Entry 4MCQ (X-ray diffraction, 2.00 A resolution); this record covers chain A.

Chain A:
Molecule: Glutamate carboxypeptidase 2
Source organism: Homo sapiens
Notes: EC 3.4.17.21; fragment: Glutamate carboxypeptidase II
UniProt: Q04609 (FOLH1_HUMAN); residues 44-750 here = UniProt positions 44-750
Chain sequence (757 residues; each row starts with the number of its first residue; numbers below 1 keep their minus sign (Met-6 is residue -6)):
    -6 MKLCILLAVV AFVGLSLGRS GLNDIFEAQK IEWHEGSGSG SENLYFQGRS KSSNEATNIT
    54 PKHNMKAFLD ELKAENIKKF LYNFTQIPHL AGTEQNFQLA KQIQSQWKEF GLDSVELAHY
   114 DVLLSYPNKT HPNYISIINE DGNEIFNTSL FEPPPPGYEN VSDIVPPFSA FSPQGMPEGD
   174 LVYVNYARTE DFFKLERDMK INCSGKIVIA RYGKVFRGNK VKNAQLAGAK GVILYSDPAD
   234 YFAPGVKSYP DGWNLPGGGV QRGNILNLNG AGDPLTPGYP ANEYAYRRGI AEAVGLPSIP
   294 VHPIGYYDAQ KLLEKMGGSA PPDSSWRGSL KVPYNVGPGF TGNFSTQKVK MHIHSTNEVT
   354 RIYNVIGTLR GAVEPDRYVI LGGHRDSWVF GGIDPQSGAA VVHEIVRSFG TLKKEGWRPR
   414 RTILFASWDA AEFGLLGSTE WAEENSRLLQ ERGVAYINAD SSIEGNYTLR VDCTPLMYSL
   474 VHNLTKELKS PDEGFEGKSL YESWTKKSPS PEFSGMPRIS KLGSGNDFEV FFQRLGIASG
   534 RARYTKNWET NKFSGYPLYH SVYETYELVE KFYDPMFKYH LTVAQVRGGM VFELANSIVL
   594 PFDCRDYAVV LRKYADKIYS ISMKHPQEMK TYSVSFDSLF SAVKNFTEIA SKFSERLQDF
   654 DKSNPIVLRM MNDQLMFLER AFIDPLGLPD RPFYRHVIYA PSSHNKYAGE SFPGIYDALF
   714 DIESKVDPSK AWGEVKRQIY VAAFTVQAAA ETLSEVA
Not modelled in the structure: -6 to 55, 654-655
Differences from the reference sequence: initiating methionine (-6); expression tag (-5 to 43); engineered mutation Ala424 (Glu in Q04609)
Curated features (UniProtKB/Swiss-Prot):
  - active site (Charge relay system): Ser628, Asp666, His689
  - binding site (substrate): Arg210, Asn257, Ser517, Gly518, Asn519, Arg534 to Arg536, Tyr552, His553, Lys699, Tyr700
  - binding site (Ca(2+)): Thr269, Tyr272, Glu433, Glu436
  - binding site (Zn(2+)): His377, Asp387, Glu425, Asp453, His553
  - glycosylation (N-linked (GlcNAc...) asparagine): Asn51, Asn76, Asn121, Asn140, Asn153, Asn195, Asn336, Asn459, Asn476, Asn638
  - natural variant: His475 (H475Y: Correlates with lower folate and higher homocysteine levels)
  - mutagenesis: Asn51 (N51A: Loss of glycosylation. Reduces enzyme activity), Asn76 (N76A: Loss of glycosylation. Reduces enzyme activity), Asn121 (N121A: Loss of glycosylation. Severely reduced enzyme activity), Asn140 (N140A: Loss of glycosylation. Severely reduced enzyme activity), Asn153 (N153A: Loss of glycosylation. Severely reduced enzyme activity), Asn195 (N195A: Loss of glycosylation. Severely reduced enzyme activity), Asn336 (N336A: Loss of glycosylation. Reduces enzyme activity), His377 (H377A/G/Q: Complete loss of activity), Asp379 (D379E/N: Complete loss of activity), Asp387 (D387E/L: Complete loss of activity; D387N: No effect on enzyme activity), Pro388 (P388A: No effect on enzyme activity), Glu425 (E425Q/D: Complete loss of activity), 6 further mutagenesis entries in UniProt
Covalent attachments: N-acetylglucosamine (NAG) linked to Asn76, Asn121, Asn140, Asn195, Asn459, Asn476; glycan linked to Asn638
Ion coordination: Ca2+: Thr269, Tyr272, Glu433, Glu436; Zn2+ site 1: His377, Asp387, Asp453; Zn2+ site 2: Asp387, Glu425, His553 (together with 29C)
Small-molecule neighbours: 29C (N-(4-{[(2-amino-4-oxo-3,4-dihydropteridin-6-yl)methyl]amino}benzoyl)-L-gamma-glutamyl-L-gamma-glutamyl-L-glutamic acid): Lys207, Phe209, Arg210, Gly256, Asn257, Asp387, Ala424, Glu425, Gly427, Leu428, Asp453, Arg463, Asp465, Ser501, Arg511, Ser513, Ser517, Gly518, Asn519, Arg534, Arg536, Trp541, Glu542, Tyr552, His553, Asn698, Lys699, Tyr700, Ala701
Reported in the primary citation:
  - binding site for 29C: Arg463, Arg511, Gly518, Arg534, Arg536, Trp541, Tyr552, His553
  - conformationally variable residues: Arg463, Arg511, Trp541
  - mutagenesis - R463L, W541A: decreased binding to ARM-P4
  - mutagenesis - W541A: decreased binding to ARM-P8
  - mutagenesis - R463L, R511L, W541A: unchanged catalytic activity on polyglutamyl-folate
  - mutagenesis - R463L, R511L, W541A: increased binding to NAAG
  - mutagenesis - H475Y: unchanged catalytic activity
  - mutagenesis - H475Y: unchanged stability
  - mutagenesis - E424A: abolished catalytic activity (citing earlier work)

In short:
Ligands of chain A: compound 29C. Covalently linked N-acetylglucosamine: at Asn76, Asn121, Asn140, Asn195,
Asn459 and Asn476 and 1 more. The paper reports a binding site for 29C at Arg463, Arg511 and Gly518 among
others; R463L, R511L and W541A increase binding to NAAG; 5 substitutions were tested in all.
Chain A is Glutamate carboxypeptidase 2 (Homo sapiens); the structure, A high resolution structure of human
glutamate carboxypeptidase II (GCPII) in complex with folyldi-gamma-L-glutamic acid
(pteroyltri-gamma-L-glutamic ..., was determined by X-ray diffraction, deposited together with 4MCP, 4MCR and
4MCS.
